Entry 8KE7 (X-ray diffraction, 2.80 A resolution); this record covers chains A and B.

[Chain A (and B)]
Molecule: DNA topoisomerase 2-beta
From: Homo sapiens
Notes: EC 5.99.1.3; chain B of this document is another copy of the same molecule, construct and numbering; everything in this record applies to it too
Reference sequence: Q02880 (TOP2B_HUMAN); residues 445-1201 here correspond to UniProt positions 450-1206 (UniProt number = residue number + 5)
Amino-acid sequence (803 residues; row label = number of the first residue in the row):
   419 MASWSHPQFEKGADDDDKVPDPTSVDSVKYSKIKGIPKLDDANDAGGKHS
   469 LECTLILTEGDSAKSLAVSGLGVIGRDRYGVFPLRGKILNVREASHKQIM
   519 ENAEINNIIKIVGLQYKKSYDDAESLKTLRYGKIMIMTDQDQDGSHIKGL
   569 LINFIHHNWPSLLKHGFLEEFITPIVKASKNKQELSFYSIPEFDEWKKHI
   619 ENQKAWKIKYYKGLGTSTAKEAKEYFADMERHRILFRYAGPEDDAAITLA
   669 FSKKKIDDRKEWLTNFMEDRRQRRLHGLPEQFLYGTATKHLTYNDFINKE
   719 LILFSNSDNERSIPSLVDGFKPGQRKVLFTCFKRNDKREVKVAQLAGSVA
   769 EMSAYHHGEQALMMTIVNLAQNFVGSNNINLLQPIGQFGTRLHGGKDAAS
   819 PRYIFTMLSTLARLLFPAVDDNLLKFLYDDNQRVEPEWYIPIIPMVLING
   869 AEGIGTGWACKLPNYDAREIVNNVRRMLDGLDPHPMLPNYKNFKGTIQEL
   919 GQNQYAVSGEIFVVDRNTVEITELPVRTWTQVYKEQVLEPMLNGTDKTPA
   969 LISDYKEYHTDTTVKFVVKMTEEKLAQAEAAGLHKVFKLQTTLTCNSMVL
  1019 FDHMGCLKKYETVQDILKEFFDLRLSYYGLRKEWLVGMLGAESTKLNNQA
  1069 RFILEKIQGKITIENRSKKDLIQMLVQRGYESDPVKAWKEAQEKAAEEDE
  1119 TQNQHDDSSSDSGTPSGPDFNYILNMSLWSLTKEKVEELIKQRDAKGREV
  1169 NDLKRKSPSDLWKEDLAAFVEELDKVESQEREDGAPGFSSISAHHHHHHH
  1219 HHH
Disordered / not traced: 419-448, 962-966, 1114-1133, 1203-1221 (chain B: 419-448, 705, 962-967, 1114-1133, 1204-1221)
Differences from the reference sequence: expression tag (419-444, 1202-1221)
UniProt features mapped onto this chain:
  - region: K1006 to S1015 (Interaction with DNA)
  - motif: E1029 to F1039 (Nuclear export signal)
  - active site: Y821 (O-(5'-phospho-DNA)-tyrosine intermediate)
  - binding site (Mg(2+)): E477, D557, D559
  - site: K505 (Interaction with DNA), N508 (Interaction with DNA), R677 (Interaction with DNA), K678 (Interaction with DNA), K739 (Interaction with DNA), Y773 (Interaction with DNA), R820 (Transition state stabilizer), I872 (Important for DNA bending), W947 (Interaction with DNA)
  - cross-link (Glycyl lysine isopeptide (Lys-Gly)): K595 (interchain with G-Cter in SUMO2), K600 (interchain with G-Cter in SUMO2), K630 (interchain with G-Cter in SUMO2), K638 (interchain with G-Cter in SUMO2), K641 (interchain with G-Cter in SUMO2), K671 (interchain with G-Cter in SUMO2), K707 (interchain with G-Cter in SUMO2), K1087 (interchain with G-Cter in SUMO2)

[Interface between chain A and chain B]
Pairs across the interface - 154 pairs, chain A then chain B:
  P455(A) - Q949(B)
  P455(A) - K952(B)  hydrogen bond (backbone-side chain)
  P455(A) - E953(B)
  L457(A) - K952(B)  hydrogen bond (backbone-side chain)
  D458(A) - K952(B)  salt bridge
  D458(A) - E975(B)
  N461(A) - K974(B)
  N461(A) - Y976(B)
  D479(A) - H811(B)  salt bridge
  S480(A) - D815(B)
  S480(A) - A816(B)
  S480(A) - A817(B)
  K482(A) - Q949(B)
  S483(A) - T808(B)
  S483(A) - L810(B)
  S483(A) - H811(B)
  S483(A) - D815(B)  hydrogen bond
  L484(A) - Q805(B)
  V486(A) - L810(B)  hydrophobic
  S487(A) - D979(B)  hydrogen bond
  G490(A) - H977(B)
  V491(A) - Y976(B)
  R494(A) - E975(B)
  R494(A) - Y976(B)
  R494(A) - H977(B)  hydrogen bond (side chain-backbone)
  D557(A) - Y821(B)
  D559(A) - Y821(B)  hydrogen bond
  K627(A) - E757(B)  salt bridge
  K627(A) - I803(B)
  G631(A) - Y821(B)
  G633(A) - G804(B)
  G633(A) - Q805(B)  hydrogen bond (backbone-backbone)
  G633(A) - A817(B)
  G633(A) - I822(B)
  T634(A) - G804(B)
  T634(A) - Y821(B)  hydrogen bond (side chain-backbone)
  T634(A) - F823(B)
  S635(A) - Q805(B)
  T636(A) - G804(B)
  A637(A) - Q805(B)
  A637(A) - D979(B)
  K638(A) - D1201(B)  salt bridge
  K641(A) - G1202(B)
  R752(A) - E769(B)  salt bridge
  E757(A) - K627(B)  salt bridge
  K759(A) - D847(B)  salt bridge
  K759(A) - D848(B)  salt bridge
  Q762(A) - E769(B)  hydrogen bond
  Q762(A) - Q850(B)
  G765(A) - G765(B)
  G765(A) - A768(B)
  S766(A) - E769(B)
  E769(A) - R752(B)  salt bridge
  E769(A) - Q762(B)
  E769(A) - S766(B)  hydrogen bond
  H774(A) - R820(B)
  G776(A) - E777(B)
  E777(A) - G776(B)
  E777(A) - E777(B)  hydrogen bond (backbone-side chain)
  I803(A) - K627(B)
  G804(A) - G633(B)
  G804(A) - T634(B)
  G804(A) - T636(B)
  Q805(A) - L484(B)
  Q805(A) - G633(B)  hydrogen bond (backbone-backbone)
  Q805(A) - S635(B)
  Q805(A) - A637(B)
  T808(A) - S483(B)
  L810(A) - S483(B)
  H811(A) - D479(B)  salt bridge
  D815(A) - D479(B)
  D815(A) - S480(B)
  D815(A) - S483(B)  hydrogen bond
  A816(A) - S480(B)
  A817(A) - S480(B)
  A817(A) - G633(B)
  R820(A) - H774(B)
  Y821(A) - D557(B)
  Y821(A) - D559(B)  hydrogen bond
  Y821(A) - G631(B)
  Y821(A) - G633(B)
  Y821(A) - T634(B)  hydrogen bond (backbone-side chain)
  I822(A) - G633(B)
  F823(A) - T634(B)
  D847(A) - K759(B)  salt bridge
  D848(A) - K759(B)  salt bridge
  Q850(A) - Q762(B)
  Q949(A) - P455(B)  hydrogen bond (side chain-backbone)
  Q949(A) - K456(B)
  Q949(A) - K482(B)
  K952(A) - P455(B)
  K952(A) - L457(B)  hydrogen bond (side chain-backbone)
  E953(A) - P455(B)
  E953(A) - K456(B)  salt bridge
  E975(A) - D458(B)
  E975(A) - R494(B)
  Y976(A) - V491(B)
  H977(A) - G490(B)
  H977(A) - R494(B)  hydrogen bond (backbone-side chain)
  D979(A) - S487(B)
  D979(A) - A637(B)
  F1070(A) - L1146(B)  hydrophobic
  K1074(A) - E1082(B)  salt bridge
  I1075(A) - E1082(B)
  I1075(A) - N1083(B)
  I1081(A) - L1146(B)
  I1081(A) - L1149(B)
  I1081(A) - T1150(B)
  E1082(A) - K1074(B)  salt bridge
  E1082(A) - I1075(B)
  E1082(A) - E1082(B)
  E1082(A) - L1149(B)
  N1083(A) - I1075(B)
  N1083(A) - L1149(B)  hydrogen bond (backbone-backbone)
  N1083(A) - K1151(B)
  R1084(A) - T1150(B)
  R1084(A) - K1151(B)  hydrogen bond (backbone-backbone)
  S1085(A) - E1152(B)  hydrogen bond
  K1086(A) - W1147(B)
  K1086(A) - E1152(B)  hydrogen bond (backbone-side chain)
  L1089(A) - T1150(B)
  N1139(A) - W1147(B)  hydrogen bond
  I1141(A) - L1146(B)
  L1142(A) - S1145(B)
  L1142(A) - L1146(B)  hydrogen bond (backbone-backbone)
  L1142(A) - W1147(B)  hydrogen bond (backbone-backbone)
  N1143(A) - S1145(B)
  N1143(A) - W1147(B)  hydrogen bond
  M1144(A) - S1145(B)
  M1144(A) - L1146(B)  hydrogen bond (backbone-backbone)
  S1145(A) - L1142(B)
  S1145(A) - N1143(B)
  S1145(A) - M1144(B)
  L1146(A) - F1070(B)  hydrophobic
  L1146(A) - I1081(B)
  L1146(A) - I1141(B)
  L1146(A) - L1142(B)  hydrogen bond (backbone-backbone)
  L1146(A) - M1144(B)  hydrogen bond (backbone-backbone)
  L1146(A) - L1146(B)  hydrophobic
  L1146(A) - L1149(B)  hydrophobic
  W1147(A) - N1139(B)  hydrogen bond
  W1147(A) - L1142(B)  hydrogen bond (backbone-backbone)
  W1147(A) - N1143(B)  hydrogen bond
  L1149(A) - I1081(B)  hydrophobic
  L1149(A) - E1082(B)
  L1149(A) - N1083(B)  hydrogen bond (backbone-backbone)
  L1149(A) - L1146(B)  hydrophobic
  T1150(A) - I1081(B)
  T1150(A) - R1084(B)
  K1151(A) - R1084(B)  hydrogen bond (backbone-backbone)
  E1152(A) - S1085(B)
  E1152(A) - K1086(B)  hydrogen bond (side chain-backbone)
  D1201(A) - K638(B)
  G1202(A) - K641(B)
Other interface residues (no listed pair), chain A (89 interface residues in all): K456, A761, A768, E957, Y973, T978, I1071
Other interface residues (no listed pair), chain B (91 interface residues in all): K450, G453, V486, A761, P802, T978, I1071, L1089, S1148

[In short]
The interface between chain A and chain B involves 89 residues on one side and 91 on the other, with 35
hydrogen bonds and 15 salt bridges. Among the polar pairs are D458(A)-K952(B), D479(A)-H811(B) and
K627(A)-E757(B).
Both chains are DNA topoisomerase 2-beta (Homo sapiens). Entry 8KE7 (Crystal structure of DNA binding and
cleavage core of human topoisomerase 2-beta in a DNA binding-competent ...) was determined by X-ray
diffraction (same publication as 8W50).
